Entry 7OF1 (electron microscopy, 3.10 A resolution); this record covers chains 1 and f of the 42 polymer chains in the assembly.

# Chain 1
Molecule: 25S rRNA
Source organism: Saccharomyces cerevisiae (strain ATCC 204508 / S288c)
Sequence (3396 nucleotides; numbered 1 to 3396 plus 69 insertion-coded residues; 69 numbers in that range are skipped by the numbering (no residue carries them; nothing is unmodelled there); the number before each row is that of its first residue; a row labelled like 2247A-2247Z holds insertion residues (2247A, then the next letters in order)):
     1 GUUUGACCUC AAAUCAGGUA GGAGUACCCG CUGAACUUAA GCAUAUCAAU AAGCGGAGGA
    61 AAAGAAACCA ACCGGGAUUG CCUUAGUAAC GGCGAGUGAA GCGGCAAAAG CUCAAAUUUG
   121 AAAUCUGGUA CCUUCGGUGC CCGAGUUGUA AUUUGGAGAG GGCAACUUUG GGGCCGUUCC
   181 UUGUCUAUGU UCCUUGGAAC AGGACGUCAU AGAGGGUGAG AAUCCCGUGU GGCGAGGAGU
   241 GCGGUUCUUU GUAAAGUGCC UUCGAAGAGU CGAGUUGUUU GGGAAUGCAG CUCUAAGUGG
   301 GUGGUAAAUU CCAUCUAAAG CUAAAUAUUG GCGAGAGACC GAUAGCGAAC AAGUACAGUG
   361 AUGGAAAGAU GAAAAGAACU UUGAAAAGAG AGUGAAAAAG UACGUGAAAU UGUUGAAAGG
   421 GAAGGGCAUU UGAUCAGACA UGGUGUUUUG UGCCCUCUGC UCCUUGUGGG UAGGGGAAUC
   481 UCGCAUUUCA CUGGGCCAGC AUCAGUUUUG GUGGCAGGAU AAAUCCAUAG GAAUGUAGCU
   541 UGCCUCGGUA AGUAUUAUAG CCUGUGGGAA UACUGCCAGC UGGGACUGAG GACUGCGACG
   601 UAAGUCAAGG AUGCUGGCAU AAUGGUUAUA UGCCGCCCGU CUUGAAACAC GGACCAAGGA
   661 GUCUAACGUC UAUGCGAGUG UUUGGGUGUA AAACCCAUAC GCGUAAUGAA AGUGAACGUA
   721 GGUUGGGGCC UCGCAAGAGG UGCACAAUCG ACCGAUCCUG AUGUCUUCGG AUGGAUUUGA
   781 GUAAGAGCAU AGCUGUUGGG ACCCGAAAGA UGGUGAACUA UGCCUGAAUA GGGUGAAGCC
   841 AGAGGAAACU CUGGUGGAGG CUCGUAGCGG UUCUGACGUG CAAAUCGAUC GUCGAAUUUG
   901 GGUAUAGGGG CGAAAGACUA AUCGAACCAU CUAGUAGCUG GUUCCUGCCG AAGUUUCCCU
   961 CAGGAUAGCA GAAGCUCGUA UCAGUUUUAU GAGGUAAAGC GAAUGAUUAG AGGUUCCGGG
  1021 GUCGAAAUGA CCUUGACCUA UUCUCAAACU UUAAAUAUGU AAGAAGUCCU UGUUACUUAA
  1081 UUGAACGUGG ACAUUUGAAU GAAGAGCUUU UAGUGGGCCA UUUUUGGUAA GCAGAACUGG
  1141 CGAUGCGGGA UGAACCGAAC GUAGAGUUAA GGUGCCGGAA UACACGCUCA UCAGACACCA
  1201 CAAAAGGUGU UAGUUCAUCU AGACAGCCGG ACGGUGGCCA UGGAAGUCGG AAUCCGCUAA
  1261 GGAGUGUGUA ACAACUCACC GGCCGAAUGA ACUAGCCCUG AAAAUGGAUG GCGCUCAAGC
  1321 GUGUUACCUA UACUCUACCG UCAGGGUUGA UAUGAUGCCC UGACGAGUAG GCAGGCGUGG
  1381 AGGUCAGUGA CGAAGCCUAG ACCGUAAGGU CGGGUCGAAC GGCCUCUAGU GCAGAUCUUG
  1441 GUGGUAGUAG CAAAUAUUCA AAUGAGAACU UUGAAGACUG AAGUGGGGAA AGGUUCCACG
  1501 UCAACAGCAG UUGGACGUGG GUUAGUCGAU CCUAAGAGAU GGGGAAGCUC CGUUUCAAAG
  1561 GCCUGAUUUU AUGCAGGCCA CCAUCGAAAG GGAAUCCGGU UAAGAUUCCG GAACCUGGAU
  1621 AUGGAUUCUU CACGGUAACG UAACUGAAUG UGGAGACGUC GGCGCGAGCC CUGGGAGGAG
  1681 UUAUCUUUUC UUCUUAACAG CUUAUCACCC CGGAAUUGGU UUAUCCGGAG AUGGGGUCUU
  1741 AUGGCUGGAA GAGGCCAGCA CCUUUGCUGG CUCCGGUGCG CUUGUGACGG CCCGUGAAAA
  1801 UCCACAGGAA GGAAUAGUUU UCAUGCCAGG UCGUACUGAU AACCGCAGCA GGUCUCCAAG
  1861 GUGAACAGCC UCUAGUUGAU AGAAUAAUGU AGAUAAGGGA AGUCGGCAAA AUAGAUCCGU
  1921 AACUUCGGGA UAAGGAUUGG CUCUAAGGGU CGGGUAGUGA GGGCCUUGGU CAGACGCAGC
  1981 GGGCGUGCUU GUGGACUGCU UGGUGGGGCU UGCUCUGCUA GGCGGACUAC UUGCGUGCCU
  2041 UGUUGUAGAC GGCCUUGGUA GGUCUCUUGU AGACCGUCGC UUGCUACAAU UAACGAUCAA
  2101 CUUAGAACUG GUACGGACAA GGGGAAUCUG ACUGUCUAAU UAAAACAUAG CAUUGCGAUG
  2161 GUCAGAAAGU GAUGUUGACG CAAUGUGAUU UCUGCCCAGU GCUCUGAAUG UCAAAGUGAA
  2221 GAAAUUCAAC CAAGCGCGGG UAAACGG
2247A-2247Z CGGGAGUAACUAUGACUCUCUUAAGG
2248A-2248Z UAGCCAAAUGCCUCGUCAUCUAAUUA
2249A-2249Q GUGACGCGCAUGAAUGG
  2313 A
  2318 UUAACGAGAU UCCCACUGUC CCUAUCUACU AUCUAGCGAA ACCACAGCCA AGGGAACGGG
  2378 CUUGGCAGAA UCAGCGGGGA AAGAAGACCC UGUUGAGCUU GACUCUAGUU UGACAUUGUG
  2438 AAGAGACAUA GAGGGUGUAG AAUAAGUGGG AGCUUCGGCG CCAGUGAAAU ACCACUACCU
  2498 UUAUAGUUUC UUUACUUAUU CAAUGAAGCG GAGCUGGAAU UCAUUUUCCA CGUUCUAGCA
  2558 UUCAAGGUCC CAUUCGGGGC UGAUCCGGGU UGAAGACAUU GUCAGGUGGG GAGUUUGGCU
  2618 GGGGCGGCAC AUCUGUUAAA CGAUAACGCA GAUGUCCUAA GGGGGGCUCA UGGAGAACAG
  2678 AAAUCUCCAG UAGAACAAAA GGGUAAAAGC CCCCUUGAUU UUGAUUUUCA GUGUGAAUAC
  2738 AAACCAUGAA AGUGUGGCCU AUCGAUCCUU UAGUCCCUCG GAAUUUGAGG CUAGAGGUGC
  2798 CAGAAAAGUU ACCACAGGGA UAACUGGCUU GUGGCAGUCA AGCGUUCAUA GCGACAUUGC
  2858 UUUUUGAUUC UUCGAUGUCG GCUCUUCCUA UCAUACCGAA GCAGAAUUCG GUAAGCGUUG
  2918 GAUUGUUCAC CCACUAAUAG GGAACGUGAG CUGGGUUUAG ACCGUCGUGA GACAGGUUAG
  2978 UUUUACCCUA CUGAUGAAUG UUACCGCAAU AGUAAUUGAA CUUAGUACGA GAGGAACAGU
  3038 UCAUUCGGAU AAUUGGUUUU UGCGGCUGUC UGAUCAGGCA UUGCCGCGAA GCUACCAUCC
  3098 GCUGGAUUAU GGCUGAACGC CUCUAAGUCA GAAUCCAUGC UAGAACGCGG UGAUUUCUUU
  3158 GCUCCACACA AUAUAGAUGG AUACGAAUAA GGCGUCCUUG UGGCGUCGCU GAACCAUAGC
  3218 AGGCUAGCAA CGGUGCACUU GGCGGAAAGG CCUUGGGUGC UUGCUGGCGA AUUGCAAUGU
  3278 CAUUUUGCGU GGGGAUAAAU CAUUUGUAUA CGACUUAGAU GUACAACGGG GUAUUGUAAG
  3338 CAGUAGAGUA GCCUUGUUGU UACGAUCUGC UGAGAUUAAG CCUUUGUUGU CUGAUUUGU
Disordered / not traced: 1-2, 441-493, 962, 994-1051, 1074-1076, 1130-1132, 1350-1353, 1567-1571, 1954-2092, 2112, 2204-2209, 2247A-2247Z, 2248A-2248Z, 2249A-2249Q, 2318, 2402-2405, 2408-2410, 2447-2502, 2537-2544, 2597, 2614-2767, 2794-2799, 2816-2818, 2821-2823, 2841-2849, 2859-2871, 2979-2981, 3351

# Chain f
Molecule: 60S ribosomal protein L33-A
Source organism: Saccharomyces cerevisiae (strain ATCC 204508 / S288c)
UniProt: P05744 (RL33A_YEAST); residue numbers follow UniProt; this construct covers 1-107
Chain sequence (107 residues; row label = number of the first residue in the row):
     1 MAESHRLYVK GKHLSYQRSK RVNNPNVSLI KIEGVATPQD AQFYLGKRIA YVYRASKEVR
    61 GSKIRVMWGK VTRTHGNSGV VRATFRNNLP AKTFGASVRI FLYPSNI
Disordered / not traced: 1
Swiss-Prot annotation at these positions:
  - modified residue: Ala2 (N-acetylalanine)
  - cross-link: Lys47 (Glycyl lysine isopeptide (Lys-Gly) (interchain with G-Cter in ubiquitin))

# How chain 1 and chain f interact
Contacting residue pairs (123; chain 1 residue first):
  A428(1) - Pro25(f)  sugar contact
  A428(1) - Asn88(f)  hydrogen bond to the phosphate
  U429(1) - Asn87(f)  phosphate contact
  U429(1) - Asn88(f)  hydrogen bond to the sugar
  U429(1) - Leu89(f)  hydrogen bond to the sugar
  U429(1) - Pro90(f)  sugar contact
  U430(1) - Tyr53(f)  hydrogen bond to the phosphate
  U430(1) - Met67(f)  sugar contact
  U430(1) - Asn87(f)  hydrogen bond to the phosphate
  U430(1) - Pro90(f)  sugar contact
  U431(1) - Tyr53(f)  hydrogen bond to the phosphate
  U431(1) - Arg65(f)  salt bridge to the phosphate
  G432(1) - Lys57(f)  phosphate contact
  G432(1) - Arg65(f)  salt bridge to the phosphate
  A433(1) - Lys57(f)  salt bridge to the phosphate
  C497(1) - Arg86(f)  phosphate contact
  A498(1) - Arg48(f)  phosphate contact
  A498(1) - Arg86(f)  salt bridge to the phosphate
  G499(1) - Arg48(f)  salt bridge to the phosphate
  C500(1) - Pro104(f)  phosphate contact
  U509(1) - Gln42(f)  hydrogen bond to the sugar
  G582(1) - Asn106(f)  sugar contact
  G583(1) - Gln42(f)  base contact
  G583(1) - Asn106(f)  sugar contact
  G584(1) - Leu45(f)  sugar contact
  G584(1) - Gly46(f)  phosphate contact
  G584(1) - Val71(f)  sugar contact
  G584(1) - Thr72(f)  hydrogen bond to the sugar
  A585(1) - Lys70(f)  salt bridge to the phosphate
  A585(1) - Val71(f)  sugar contact
  A585(1) - Thr72(f)  sugar contact
  C586(1) - Lys70(f)  salt bridge to the phosphate
  C618(1) - Arg60(f)  hydrogen bond to the sugar
  U620(1) - Arg60(f)  hydrogen bond to the base
  A622(1) - Arg60(f)  hydrogen bond to the sugar
  G624(1) - Asn87(f)  hydrogen bond to the phosphate
  A630(1) - Lys92(f)  hydrogen bond to the sugar
  U631(1) - Pro90(f)  base contact
  U631(1) - Ala91(f)  hydrogen bond to the sugar
  G632(1) - Arg18(f)  sugar contact
  G632(1) - Asn23(f)  hydrogen bond to the base
  G632(1) - Pro25(f)  base contact
  G632(1) - Ala91(f)  sugar contact
  G632(1) - Phe94(f)  sugar contact
  C633(1) - Arg18(f)  sugar contact
  C633(1) - Arg21(f)  hydrogen bond to the sugar
  C633(1) - Val22(f)  sugar contact
  C633(1) - Asn23(f)  hydrogen bond to the sugar
  C634(1) - Arg21(f)  sugar contact
  G1147(1) - Val22(f)  phosphate contact
  G1148(1) - Lys20(f)  phosphate contact
  G1148(1) - Arg21(f)  salt bridge to the phosphate
  G1149(1) - Lys20(f)  phosphate contact
  G1149(1) - Arg21(f)  salt bridge to the phosphate
  A1150(1) - Arg21(f)  hydrogen bond to the phosphate
  U1151(1) - Arg21(f)  salt bridge to the phosphate
  G1166(1) - Arg73(f)  salt bridge to the phosphate
  U1167(1) - Arg73(f)  salt bridge to the phosphate
  G1177(1) - Arg18(f)  salt bridge to the phosphate
  G1177(1) - Lys20(f)  base contact
  G1178(1) - Arg18(f)  sugar contact
  G1178(1) - Ser19(f)  base contact
  G1178(1) - Lys20(f)  hydrogen bond to the base
  G1178(1) - Leu29(f)  phosphate contact
  G1178(1) - His75(f)  hydrogen bond to the sugar
  A1179(1) - His75(f)  salt bridge to the phosphate
  A1179(1) - Gly76(f)  phosphate contact
  A1179(1) - Asn77(f)  phosphate contact
  A1179(1) - Val80(f)  phosphate contact
  A1180(1) - Gly76(f)  phosphate contact
  A1180(1) - Asn77(f)  hydrogen bond to the phosphate
  A1180(1) - Ser78(f)  hydrogen bond to the phosphate
  A1326(1) - Asn77(f)  hydrogen bond to the base
  C1327(1) - Gly76(f)  sugar contact
  C1327(1) - Asn77(f)  sugar contact
  C1328(1) - Gln17(f)  phosphate contact
  C1328(1) - Arg18(f)  sugar contact
  C1328(1) - His75(f)  sugar contact
  C1328(1) - Arg82(f)  salt bridge to the phosphate
  U1329(1) - Gln17(f)  hydrogen bond to the phosphate
  U1329(1) - Ser19(f)  hydrogen bond to the phosphate
  U1329(1) - Arg82(f)  salt bridge to the phosphate
  A1330(1) - Ser19(f)  hydrogen bond to the phosphate
  U3169(1) - Ser56(f)  phosphate contact
  A3170(1) - Ser56(f)  hydrogen bond to the phosphate
  U3171(1) - Arg54(f)  base contact
  A3172(1) - Lys92(f)  base contact
  G3173(1) - Tyr51(f)  base contact
  G3173(1) - Lys92(f)  hydrogen bond to the base
  G3173(1) - Thr93(f)  base contact
  G3173(1) - Phe94(f)  base contact
  G3173(1) - Ala96(f)  sugar contact
  G3173(1) - Ser97(f)  hydrogen bond to the sugar
  A3174(1) - Ser97(f)  hydrogen bond to the phosphate
  U3175(1) - Arg6(f)  sugar contact
  U3175(1) - Tyr8(f)  hydrogen bond to the sugar
  U3175(1) - Lys10(f)  salt bridge to the phosphate
  U3175(1) - Arg99(f)  hydrogen bond to the base
  G3176(1) - Glu3(f)  base contact
  G3176(1) - Ser4(f)  phosphate contact
  G3176(1) - His5(f)  hydrogen bond to the phosphate
  G3176(1) - Arg6(f)  salt bridge to the phosphate
  A3213(1) - Glu3(f)  hydrogen bond to the sugar
  U3214(1) - Ala2(f)  sugar contact
  U3214(1) - Glu3(f)  sugar contact
  G3216(1) - Ala2(f)  hydrogen bond to the phosphate
  A3218(1) - His5(f)  stacking on the base
  G3219(1) - Ala2(f)  hydrogen bond to the base
  G3219(1) - His5(f)  hydrogen bond to the base
  A3274(1) - Trp68(f)  phosphate contact
  U3275(1) - Val52(f)  sugar contact
  U3275(1) - Ser62(f)  hydrogen bond to the base
  U3275(1) - Ile64(f)  base contact
  U3275(1) - Val66(f)  sugar contact
  U3275(1) - Trp68(f)  hydrogen bond to the phosphate
  U3275(1) - Arg99(f)  hydrogen bond to the sugar
  U3275(1) - Phe101(f)  phosphate contact
  G3276(1) - Ser62(f)  base contact
  U3277(1) - Gly61(f)  base contact
  U3277(1) - Ser62(f)  base contact
  U3277(1) - Ile64(f)  sugar contact
  C3278(1) - Arg54(f)  salt bridge to the phosphate
  A3279(1) - Arg54(f)  base contact
Interface residues without a listed pair, chain 1 (64 interface residues in all): C427, G510, A3168, A3215
Interface residues without a listed pair, chain f (65 interface residues in all): Lys12, Tyr16, Gln39, Val59, Lys63, Thr74

# Overview
Chain 1 and chain f form an interface of 64 and 65 residues respectively; the contacts include 40 hydrogen
bonds, 19 salt bridges and 1 aromatic stacking contact. Polar pairs include U620(1)-Arg60(f), G632(1)-Asn23(f)
and G1178(1)-Lys20(f).
Here chain 1 is 25S rRNA and chain f is 60S ribosomal protein L33-A, both from Saccharomyces cerevisiae
(strain ATCC 204508 / S288c). Entry 7OF1 (Nog1-TAP associated immature ribosomal particle population A from S.
cerevisiae) was determined by electron microscopy together with 7OHU and 7OHY from the same study.
